Entry 7KC4 (electron microscopy, 3.19 A resolution); this record covers chains D and B.

# Chain D
Name: Protein Wnt-8a
Source organism: Homo sapiens
UniProt: Q9H1J5 (WNT8A_HUMAN); numbering as in UniProt (aligned over 1-351)
Amino-acid sequence (361 residues; row label = number of the first residue in the row):
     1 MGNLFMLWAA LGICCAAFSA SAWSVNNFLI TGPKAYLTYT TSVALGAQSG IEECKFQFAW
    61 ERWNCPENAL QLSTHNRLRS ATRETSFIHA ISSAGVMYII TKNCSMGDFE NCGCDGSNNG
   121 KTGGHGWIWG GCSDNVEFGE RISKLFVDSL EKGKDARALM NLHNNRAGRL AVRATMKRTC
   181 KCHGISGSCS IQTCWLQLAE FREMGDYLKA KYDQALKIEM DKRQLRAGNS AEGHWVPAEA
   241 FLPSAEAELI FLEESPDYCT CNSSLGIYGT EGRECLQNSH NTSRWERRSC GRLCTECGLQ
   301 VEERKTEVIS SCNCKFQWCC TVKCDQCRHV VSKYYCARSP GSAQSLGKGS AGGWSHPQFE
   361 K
Disordered / not traced: 1-21, 115-125, 223-240, 279-287, 338-361
Disulfides: Cys-54/Cys-65, Cys-104/Cys-112, Cys-114/Cys-132, Cys-180/Cys-194, Cys-182/Cys-189, Cys-259/Cys-297, Cys-275/Cys-290, Cys-294/Cys-336, Cys-312/Cys-327, Cys-314/Cys-324, Cys-319/Cys-320
Covalent attachments: N-acetylglucosamine (NAG) linked to Asn-103, Asn-262; palmitic acid (PLM) linked to Ser-186
Differences from the reference sequence: expression tag (352-361)
Residues lining bound ligands: DR9 (1-cis-9-octadecanoyl-2-cis-9-hexadecanoyl phosphatidyl glycerol): Lys-181, Cys-182, Ile-185, Gly-187, Ser-188
Swiss-Prot annotation at these positions:
  - lipidation: Ser-186 (O-palmitoleoyl serine)
  - glycosylation (N-linked (GlcNAc...) asparagine): Asn-103, Asn-262, Asn-281
What the authors report for this chain:
  - post-translational modification sites: Asn-103, Ser-186, Asn-262
  - mutagenesis - N103Q: decreased signaling
  - mutagenesis - S186A: abolished binding to Protein wntless homolog (chain B)
  - conformationally variable residues (loop rearrangement, side-chain flip): Ser-186, Phe-316, Trp-318
  - mutagenesis - W318A, C319A, C320A: abolished signaling
  - mutagenesis - W318A, C319A, C319A/C320A, C320A: unchanged localization
  - binding site for palmitic acid: Ser-186

# Chain B
Name: Protein wntless homolog
Source organism: Homo sapiens
UniProt: Q5T9L3 (WLS_HUMAN); residue numbers follow UniProt; this construct covers 1-541
Amino-acid sequence (567 residues; row label = number of the first residue in the row):
     1 MAGAIIENMS TKKLCIVGGI LLVFQIIAFL VGGLIAPGPT TAVSYMSVKC VDARKNHHKT
    61 KWFVPWGPNH CDKIRDIEEA IPREIEANDI VFSVHIPLPH MEMSPWFQFM LFILQLDIAF
   121 KLNNQIRENA EVSMDVSLAY RDDAFAEWTE MAHERVPRKL KCTFTSPKTP EHEGRYYECD
   181 VLPFMEIGSV AHKFYLLNIR LPVNEKKKIN VGIGEIKDIR LVGIHQNGGF TKVWFAMKTF
   241 LTPSIFIIMV WYWRRITMMS RPPVLLEKVI FALGISMTFI NIPVEWFSIG FDWTWMLLFG
   301 DIRQGIFYAM LLSFWIIFCG EHMMDQHERN HIAGYWKQVG PIAVGSFCLF IFDMCERGVQ
   361 LTNPFYSIWT TDIGTELAMA FIIVAGICLC LYFLFLCFMV FQVFRNISGK QSSLPAMSKV
   421 RRLHYEGLIF RFKFLMLITL ACAAMTVIFF IVSQVTEGHW KWGGVTVQVN SAFFTGIYGM
   481 WNLYVFALMF LYAPSHKNYG EDQSNGDLGV HSGEELQLTT TITHVDGPTE IYKLTRKEAQ
   541 EAENLYFQSH HHHHHHHHHD YKDDDDK
Disordered / not traced: 1-3, 497-567
Disulfides: Cys-50/Cys-71, Cys-162/Cys-179
Differences from the reference sequence: expression tag (542-567)
Residues lining bound ligands:
  - DR9 (1-cis-9-octadecanoyl-2-cis-9-hexadecanoyl phosphatidyl glycerol), molecule 1: Met-9, Thr-11, Leu-14, Cys-15, Gly-18, Leu-21, Leu-22, Gln-25, Phe-430, Phe-434, Leu-437, Ile-438, Ala-441, Cys-442, Met-445, Met-480, Leu-483, Tyr-484, Ala-487
  - DR9, molecule 2: Gln-226, Phe-230, Trp-234, Lys-238, Met-277, Ile-280, Glu-285, Gly-300, Arg-303, Gln-304, Phe-307, Tyr-308, Leu-311, Trp-315, Cys-319, Phe-393, Leu-396, Met-436, Thr-439, Leu-440, Ala-443, Thr-446, Val-447, Phe-450, Ile-451, Phe-473, Phe-474, Ile-477, Tyr-478, Trp-481
  - DR9, molecule 3: Gly-305, Tyr-308, Ala-309, Leu-312, Pro-341, Ile-342, Gly-345, Ser-346, Leu-349, Phe-352, Trp-369, Met-379, Ile-382, Ile-383, Ala-385, Gly-386, Ile-387, Cys-388, Leu-389, Cys-390
Swiss-Prot annotation at these positions:
  - natural variant: Tyr-392 (Y392C: In ZKS), Tyr-478 (Y478C: In ZKS), Ile-531 (I531T: In ZKS), Arg-536 (R536C: In ZKS)
What the authors report for this chain:
  - binding site for palmitic acid: Asp-301, Gly-305
  - contacts within the chain: Asp-301/Arg-357
  - mutagenesis - N227A: decreased expression with Protein Wnt-8a (chain D)
  - mutagenesis - S104A, N227A, G229Q, G305W: decreased signaling
  - mutagenesis - D301A, R357A: abolished signaling

# Chain D / chain B interface
Contacting residue pairs (94):
  Cys-104(D) / Leu-98(B)
  Ser-105(D) / Ser-44(B)
  Ser-105(D) / Tyr-45(B)
  Ser-105(D) / Met-46(B)  hydrogen bond (side chain-backbone)
  Met-106(D) / Met-46(B)  hydrophobic
  Met-106(D) / Val-48(B)
  Met-106(D) / Trp-66(B)
  Gly-107(D) / Trp-66(B)
  Gly-107(D) / Pro-99(B)
  Asp-108(D) / Arg-75(B)  salt bridge
  Phe-109(D) / Pro-99(B)
  Glu-110(D) / Pro-99(B)
  Glu-110(D) / His-100(B)  salt bridge
  Cys-114(D) / Met-101(B)  hydrophobic
  Trp-127(D) / Met-101(B)  hydrophobic
  Trp-127(D) / Glu-102(B)  hydrogen bond (side chain-backbone)
  Trp-127(D) / Met-103(B)  hydrophobic
  Trp-127(D) / His-225(B)
  Ile-128(D) / Ser-104(B)
  Ile-128(D) / Asn-227(B)
  Ile-128(D) / Gly-228(B)
  Ile-128(D) / Gly-229(B)
  Trp-129(D) / Ile-35(B)
  Trp-129(D) / Pro-37(B)
  Trp-129(D) / Gly-229(B)
  Trp-129(D) / Lys-232(B)
  Trp-129(D) / Val-233(B)  hydrophobic
  Gly-130(D) / Pro-37(B)
  Gly-130(D) / Thr-41(B)
  Gly-130(D) / Asn-227(B)  hydrogen bond (backbone-backbone)
  Gly-131(D) / Asn-227(B)  hydrogen bond (backbone-side chain)
  Cys-132(D) / Met-101(B)  hydrophobic
  Asp-134(D) / Ala-42(B)
  Asn-135(D) / Ser-44(B)
  Lys-177(D) / Gln-115(B)  hydrogen bond
  Thr-179(D) / Gln-115(B)
  His-183(D) / Thr-40(B)
  His-183(D) / Leu-111(B)
  His-183(D) / Arg-357(B)
  Gly-184(D) / Arg-357(B)
  Ile-185(D) / Asp-301(B)
  Ile-185(D) / Gln-304(B)
  Ile-185(D) / Tyr-308(B)
  Ile-185(D) / Arg-357(B)  hydrogen bond (backbone-side chain)
  Ser-186(D) / Asp-301(B)  hydrogen bond (backbone-side chain)
  Cys-189(D) / Phe-450(B)
  Cys-189(D) / Gln-454(B)
  Ser-190(D) / Phe-450(B)
  Ser-190(D) / Phe-474(B)
  Ile-191(D) / Pro-39(B)  hydrophobic
  Ile-191(D) / Phe-474(B)  hydrophobic
  Gln-192(D) / Gln-454(B)  hydrogen bond
  Thr-193(D) / Thr-40(B)  hydrogen bond
  Thr-193(D) / Ala-42(B)
  Thr-193(D) / Ile-224(B)
  Trp-195(D) / Ala-42(B)  hydrophobic
  Trp-195(D) / Ile-113(B)  hydrophobic
  Trp-195(D) / Gln-115(B)
  Trp-195(D) / Val-222(B)
  Gln-197(D) / Ser-44(B)  hydrogen bond
  Gln-197(D) / Gln-115(B)  hydrogen bond
  Gln-197(D) / Arg-220(B)
  Leu-198(D) / Arg-220(B)
  Glu-200(D) / Arg-175(B)  salt bridge
  Glu-200(D) / Tyr-176(B)
  Arg-202(D) / Arg-175(B)
  Glu-203(D) / Arg-175(B)
  Phe-316(D) / Asn-123(B)
  Phe-316(D) / Asn-124(B)
  Gln-317(D) / Ala-87(B)
  Gln-317(D) / Asn-124(B)  hydrogen bond (backbone-side chain)
  Gln-317(D) / Val-203(B)
  Gln-317(D) / Gly-214(B)
  Gln-317(D) / Glu-215(B)
  Trp-318(D) / Ala-87(B)
  Trp-318(D) / Ile-90(B)  hydrophobic
  Trp-318(D) / Phe-92(B)  hydrophobic
  Trp-318(D) / Leu-201(B)  hydrogen bond (side chain-backbone)
  Trp-318(D) / Val-203(B)
  Trp-318(D) / Ile-213(B)  hydrophobic
  Trp-318(D) / Gly-214(B)
  Trp-318(D) / Glu-215(B)
  Trp-318(D) / Ile-216(B)  hydrogen bond (backbone-backbone)
  Cys-319(D) / Ile-77(B)  hydrophobic
  Cys-319(D) / Ile-90(B)  hydrophobic
  Cys-319(D) / Glu-215(B)
  Cys-320(D) / Ile-81(B)
  Cys-320(D) / Ile-85(B)
  Cys-320(D) / Glu-86(B)
  Cys-320(D) / Ala-87(B)  hydrophobic
  Thr-321(D) / Ala-80(B)
  Thr-321(D) / Ile-81(B)
  Thr-321(D) / Glu-84(B)
  Thr-321(D) / Ile-85(B)
Also at the interface, not in a pair above, chain D (45 interface residues in all): Lys-102, Asn-111, Arg-178, Lys-181, Gly-187, Asp-206
Also at the interface, not in a pair above, chain B (66 interface residues in all): Val-43, Trp-106, Phe-107, Phe-109, Gly-174, Phe-352, Asp-353, Glu-457, Asn-470
From the paper, about this interface:
  - residue pairs: Asp-301(B)/Ser-186(D)
  - interface residues, chain D: Trp-127(D), Trp-129(D), Trp-318(D)
  - interface residues, chain B: Pro-39(B), Ser-104(B), Phe-107(B), Asn-227(B), Gly-229(B)
  - hot spots on chain B (mutagenesis) - F107A: decreased signaling
  - hot spots on chain B (mutagenesis) - S104A, G229Q: decreased binding to Protein Wnt-8a (chain D)

# In short
The interface between chain D and chain B involves 45 residues on one side and 66 on the other; the contacts
include 14 hydrogen bonds and 3 salt bridges. Polar contacts include Asp-108(D)/Arg-75(B),
Glu-110(D)/His-100(B) and Glu-200(D)/Arg-175(B). The paper describes a contact between Asp-301(B) and
Ser-186(D). The paper reports a binding site for palmitic acid at Ser-186(D) and Asp-301(B) among others;
S104A, N227A and G229Q of chain B, among others, reduce signaling; 13 substitutions were tested in all.
Chain D is Protein Wnt-8a and chain B is Protein wntless homolog, both from Homo sapiens; the structure, Human
WLS in complex with WNT8A, was determined by electron microscopy.
